Entry 6WDO (electron microscopy, 3.60 A resolution); this record covers chains R and T of the 20 polymer chains in the assembly.

[Chain R (and T)]
Molecule: Calcium uptake protein 2, mitochondrial
Source organism: Homo sapiens
Notes: chain T of this document is another copy of the same molecule, construct and numbering; everything in this record applies to it too
Reference sequence: Q8IYU8 (MICU2_HUMAN); residue numbers follow UniProt; this construct covers 85-394
Amino-acid sequence (310 residues; numbered 85 to 394; the number before each row is that of its first residue):
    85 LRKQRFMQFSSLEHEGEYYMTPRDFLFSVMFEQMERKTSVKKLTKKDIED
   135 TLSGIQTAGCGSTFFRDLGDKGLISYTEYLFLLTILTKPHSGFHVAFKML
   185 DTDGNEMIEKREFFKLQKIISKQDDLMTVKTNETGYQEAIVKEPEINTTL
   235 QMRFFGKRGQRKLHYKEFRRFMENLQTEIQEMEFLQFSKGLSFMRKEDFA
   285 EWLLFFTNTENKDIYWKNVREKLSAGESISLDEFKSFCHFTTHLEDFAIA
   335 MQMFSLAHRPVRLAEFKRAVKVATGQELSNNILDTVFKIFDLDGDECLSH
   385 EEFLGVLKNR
Disordered / not traced: 208-230
Swiss-Prot annotation at these positions:
  - binding site (Ca(2+)): Asp185, Asp187, Asn189, Met191, Glu193, Glu196, Asp375, Asp377, Asp379, Cys381, Glu386
  - modified residue: Ser205 (Phosphoserine)
  - mutagenesis: Arg107 (R107E: Does not affect its ability to regulate the activity of MCU; when associated with 120-E-E-121 and R-154), Arg120 to Lys121 (Does not affect its ability to regulate the activity of MCU; when associated with E-107 and R-154), Asp154 (D154R: Does not affect its ability to regulate the activity of MCU; when associated with E-107 and 120-E-E-121), Lys172 (K172A: Does not affect interaction with MICU1), Asp185 (D185A: Abolishes mitochondrial Ca(2+) uptake; when associated with A-375 and A-386. In EF1(mut); decreased calcium-binding and abolished ability to interact with MICU1 when associated with K-196), Glu196 (E196K: In EF1(mut); decreased calcium-binding and abolished ability to interact with MICU1 when associated with A-185), Lys206 (K206A: Does not affect interaction with MICU2), Glu329 (E329A: Does not affect interaction with MICU1), Gln336 (Q336A: Decreased interaction with MICU1), Arg352 (R352A: Abolished interaction with MICU1; R352E: Abilished interaction with MICU1 and ability to regulate the activity of MCU), Asp375 (D375A: Abolishes mitochondrial Ca(2+) uptake; when associated with A-185 and A-386), Glu386 (E386A: Abolishes mitochondrial Ca(2+) uptake; when associated with A-185 and A-375)

[Chain R / chain T interface]
Pairs across the interface - 50 pairs, chain R then chain T:
  Thr105(R) with Arg279(T)
  Arg107(R) with Leu275(T); Phe277(T), hydrogen bond (side chain-backbone); Met278(T); Arg279(T)
  Asp108(R) with Arg279(T), salt bridge
  Phe111(R) with Lys273(T)
  Phe115(R) with Lys273(T)
  Arg120(R) with Arg279(T); Glu281(T); Asp282(T), salt bridge; Arg304(T), hydrogen bond (backbone-side chain)
  Lys121(R) with Arg279(T); Glu281(T); Ala309(T)
  Thr122(R) with Glu281(T); Arg304(T), hydrogen bond
  Ser123(R) with Ala309(T)
  Lys125(R) with Ser308(T), hydrogen bond; Ala309(T), hydrogen bond (side chain-backbone); Gly310(T)
  Arg150(R) with Leu275(T)
  Asp154(R) with Arg279(T); Gly310(T)
  Met266(R) with Leu275(T), hydrophobic
  Lys273(R) with Phe111(T); Phe115(T)
  Leu275(R) with Arg107(T); Arg150(T); Gly153(T); Met266(T), hydrophobic
  Phe277(R) with Arg107(T), hydrogen bond (backbone-side chain)
  Arg279(R) with Thr105(T); Arg107(T); Asp108(T), salt bridge; Arg120(T); Lys121(T); Asp154(T), salt bridge
  Glu281(R) with Arg120(T); Lys121(T)
  Asp282(R) with Arg107(T), salt bridge; Arg120(T), salt bridge
  Arg304(R) with Arg120(T), hydrogen bond (side chain-backbone); Thr122(T), hydrogen bond
  Ser308(R) with Lys125(T), hydrogen bond
  Ala309(R) with Lys121(T); Ser123(T); Lys125(T), hydrogen bond (backbone-side chain)
  Gly310(R) with Lys125(T); Asp154(T)
Also at the interface, not in a pair above, chain R (31 interface residues in all): Ser95, Leu110, Glu119, Phe149, Gly153, Met278, Glu285, Ser312
Also at the interface, not in a pair above, chain T (30 interface residues in all): Leu110, Phe149, Ser272, Glu285, Ser312

[Overview]
31 residues of chain R and 30 residues of chain T are in contact, with 10 hydrogen bonds and 6 salt bridges.
Polar contacts include Asp108(R)-Arg279(T), Arg120(R)-Asp282(T) and Arg279(R)-Asp154(T). UniProt lists 11
Ca2+-binding residues and 13 mutagenesis sites on chain R.
Both chains are Calcium uptake protein 2, mitochondrial (Homo sapiens). Entry 6WDO (Cryo-EM structure of
mitochondrial calcium uniporter holocomplex in high Ca2+) was determined by electron microscopy (same
publication as 6WDN).
